PDB entry 3OEK | X-ray diffraction, 1.90 A resolution | chain A

Chain A:
Name: Glutamate [NMDA] receptor subunit epsilon-4
Source organism: Rattus norvegicus
UniProt: Q62645 (NMDE4_RAT); the construct has insertions or renumbered stretches relative to UniProt, so the offset changes along the chain: 2-142 = UniProt 424-564; 145-286 = UniProt 686-827
Chain sequence (286 residues; numbered 1 to 286; the number before each row is that of its first residue):
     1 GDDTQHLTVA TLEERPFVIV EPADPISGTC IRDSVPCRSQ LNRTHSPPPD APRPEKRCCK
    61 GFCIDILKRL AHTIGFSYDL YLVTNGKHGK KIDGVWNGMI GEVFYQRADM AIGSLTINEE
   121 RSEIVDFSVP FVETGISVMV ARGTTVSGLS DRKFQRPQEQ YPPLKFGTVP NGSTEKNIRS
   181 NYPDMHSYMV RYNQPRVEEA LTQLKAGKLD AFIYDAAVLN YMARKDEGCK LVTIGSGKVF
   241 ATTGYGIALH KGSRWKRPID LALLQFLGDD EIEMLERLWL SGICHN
Not modelled in the structure: 1-4, 44-54, 286
Differences from the reference sequence: expression tag (1); linker (143-144)
Curated features (UniProtKB/Swiss-Prot):
  - binding site (L-glutamate): Ser114, Thr116, Arg121, Ser173, Thr174, Asp215
  - glycosylation (N-linked (GlcNAc...) asparagine): Asn42, Asn171
Disulfide bonds: Cys30-Cys58, Cys37-Cys59, Cys229-Cys284
Small-molecule neighbours: aspartic acid (ASP): Glu14, His88, Ser114, Leu115, Thr116, Arg121, Val169, Gly172, Ser173, Thr174, Tyr214, Asp215, Tyr245
What the authors report for this chain:
  - contacts within the chain: Ile136-Phe240 (hydrophobic contact), Leu149-Val239 (hydrophobic contact), Tyr182-Val239 (hydrophobic contact), Tyr182-Phe240 (hydrophobic contact)
  - binding site for aspartic acid: Ser114, Thr116, Arg121, Ser173, Thr174

In short:
Ligands of chain A: aspartic acid. Curated annotation (UniProt) lists 6 L-glutamate-binding residues. From the
paper: a binding site for aspartic acid at Ser114, Thr116 and Arg121 among others; contacts within the chain
involving Ile136, Phe240 and Leu149 among others.
Chain A is Glutamate [NMDA] receptor subunit epsilon-4 (Rattus norvegicus); the structure, Crystal structure
of GluN2D ligand-binding core in complex with L-aspartate, was determined by X-ray diffraction, deposited
together with 3OEL, 3OEM and 3OEN.
